PDB entry 6FNZ | X-ray diffraction, 2.23 A resolution | chains C and F of the 3 polymer chains in the assembly

== Chain C ==
Molecule: Neuronal migration protein doublecortin
Organism: Homo sapiens
Notes: fragment: C-terminal ubiquitin-like domain
UniProtKB: O43602 (DCX_HUMAN); residues 255-335 here correspond to UniProt positions 174-254 (UniProt number = residue number - 81)
Chain sequence (81 residues; row label = number of the first residue in the row):
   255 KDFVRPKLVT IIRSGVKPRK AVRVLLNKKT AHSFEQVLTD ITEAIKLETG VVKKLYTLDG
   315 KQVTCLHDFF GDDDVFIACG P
Not modelled in the structure: 255-258
What the authors report for this chain:
  - binding site for possible peptide (chain F): Gly269, Arg273, Tyr310
  - disease-associated variants - R259L, N281K, T284R (proposed by the authors, not directly observed)
  - disease-associated variants - G304E, F324L: decreased stability (proposed by the authors, not directly observed)

== Chain F ==
Molecule: possible peptide
Chain sequence (6 residues; row label = number of the first residue in the row; numbering starts at 0):
     0 PESSEG

== Chain C / chain F interface ==
Contacting residue pairs (5):
  Tyr310(C) with Pro0(F); Gly5(F)
  Leu312(C) with Ser3(F), hydrogen bond (backbone-side chain)
  Ile331(C) with Glu1(F)
  Cys333(C) with Pro0(F)
Also at the interface, not in a pair above, chain F (5 interface residues in all): Glu4

== Summary ==
4 residues of chain C face 5 of chain F across their interface; the contacts include 1 hydrogen bond. Its one
hydrogen-bonded contact is Leu312(C)-Ser3(F). From the paper: a binding site for possible peptide (chain F) at
Gly269(C), Arg273(C) and Tyr310(C); G304E and F324L of chain C reduce stability.
Here chain C is Neuronal migration protein doublecortin (Homo sapiens) and chain F is possible peptide. Entry
6FNZ (Crystal Structure of domain-swapped C-terminal domain of human doublecortin) was determined by X-ray
diffraction.
